5X5L - chains A and M of the 10 polymer chains in the assembly; structure by X-ray diffraction, 2.75 A resolution.

Chain A (and M):
Protein: AdeR
Organism: Acinetobacter baumannii
Notes: fragment: DNA-binding (UNP 139-247); chain M of this document is another copy of the same molecule, construct and numbering; everything in this record applies to it too
UniProt: E1A0Z5 (E1A0Z5_ACIBA); numbering as in UniProt (aligned over 139-247)
Amino-acid sequence (109 residues; each row starts with the number of its first residue):
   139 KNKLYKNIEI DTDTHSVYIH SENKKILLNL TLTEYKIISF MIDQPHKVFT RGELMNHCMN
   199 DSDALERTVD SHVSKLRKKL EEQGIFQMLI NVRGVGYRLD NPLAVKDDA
Unresolved in the structure: 139-140, 159-162, 199, 241-247 (chain M: 139, 158-160, 199-202, 240-247)
From the paper describing this entry:
  - binding site for the 25-nt DNA strand: R205, S212, R215, R231, Y235
  - binding site for the 25-nt DNA strand: S209
  - specificity-determining residues: R205, D208, S209, K213, R231
  - mutagenesis - R231A: abolished binding to intercistronic DNA
  - binding site for the 25-nt DNA strand: R205, D208, K213, R231

How chain A and chain M interact:
Contacting residue pairs - 4 pairs, chain A then chain M:
  K144(A) - E220(M)  salt bridge
  G222(A) - N167(M)
  Q225(A) - I164(M)
  Q225(A) - Q221(M)  hydrogen bond
Other interface residues (no listed pair), chain A (4 interface residues in all): N145

In short:
The chain A/chain M interface involves 4 residues from each chain, with 1 hydrogen bond and 1 salt bridge.
Polar contacts include K144(A)-E220(M) and Q225(A)-Q221(M). The paper reports a binding site for the 25-nt DNA
strand at R205(A), S212(A) and R215(A) among others; R231A of chain A abolishes binding to intercistronic DNA.
Both chains are AdeR (Acinetobacter baumannii). Entry 5X5L (Crystal structure of response regulator AdeR DNA
binding domain in complex with an intercistronic region) was determined by X-ray diffraction together with
5X5J and 5XJP from the same study.
